9D4U - chains F and G of the 11 polymer chains in the assembly; structure by electron microscopy, 3.55 A resolution.

Chain F:
Protein: Proteasome subunit alpha type-6
Source organism: Saccharomyces cerevisiae
UniProtKB: P40302 (PSA6_YEAST); numbering as in UniProt (aligned over 1-234)
Chain sequence (234 residues; row label = number of the first residue in the row):
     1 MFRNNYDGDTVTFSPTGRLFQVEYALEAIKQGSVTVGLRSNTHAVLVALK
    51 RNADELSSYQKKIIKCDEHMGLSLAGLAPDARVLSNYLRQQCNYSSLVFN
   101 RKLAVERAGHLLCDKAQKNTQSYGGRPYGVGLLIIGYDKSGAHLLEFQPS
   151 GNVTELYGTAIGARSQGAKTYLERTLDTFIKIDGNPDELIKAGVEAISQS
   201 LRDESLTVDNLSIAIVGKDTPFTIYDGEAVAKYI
Disordered / not traced: 1-6
Curated features (UniProtKB/Swiss-Prot):
  - modified residue: S14 (Phosphoserine)
  - cross-link: K191 (Glycyl lysine isopeptide (Lys-Gly) (interchain with G-Cter in ubiquitin))

Chain G:
Protein: Probable proteasome subunit alpha type-7
Source organism: Saccharomyces cerevisiae
UniProtKB: P21242 (PSA7_YEAST); residue numbers follow UniProt; this construct covers 1-288
Chain sequence (288 residues; numbered 1 to 288; the number before each row is that of its first residue):
     1 MTSIGTGYDLSNSVFSPDGRNFQVEYAVKAVENGTTSIGIKCNDGVVFAV
    51 EKLITSKLLVPQKNVKIQVVDRHIGCVYSGLIPDGRHLVNRGREEAASFK
   101 KLYKTPIPIPAFADRLGQYVQAHTLYNSVRPFGVSTIFGGVDKNGAHLYM
   151 LEPSGSYWGYKGAATGKGRQSAKAELEKLVDHHPEGLSAREAVKQAAKII
   201 YLAHEDNKEKDFELEISWCSLSETNGLHKFVKGDLLQEAIDFAQKEINGD
   251 DDEDEDDSDNVMSSDDENAPVATNANATTDQEGDIHLE
Disordered / not traced: 1-5, 251-288
Curated features (UniProtKB/Swiss-Prot):
  - modified residue: T2 (N-acetylthreonine)

Chain F / chain G interface:
Contacting residue pairs (38; chain F residue first):
  V11(F) - R130(G)
  T12(F) - L10(G)  hydrogen bond (side chain-backbone)
  T12(F) - Q23(G)
  F13(F) - Q23(G)  hydrogen bond (backbone-side chain)
  F13(F) - Y26(G)
  F13(F) - A27(G)  hydrophobic
  F13(F) - R130(G)
  F13(F) - P131(G)
  S14(F) - Y26(G)
  P15(F) - Y26(G)  hydrophobic
  P15(F) - K29(G)
  G17(F) - Y26(G)
  G17(F) - K29(G)
  G17(F) - A30(G)
  E106(F) - K63(G)  salt bridge
  D114(F) - H87(G)  salt bridge
  Q117(F) - D84(G)  hydrogen bond
  Q117(F) - R130(G)
  T120(F) - R130(G)  hydrogen bond (backbone-side chain)
  Q121(F) - V129(G)
  Q121(F) - R130(G)  hydrogen bond (backbone-backbone)
  Q121(F) - F132(G)
  S122(F) - S128(G)
  Y123(F) - S128(G)  hydrogen bond (backbone-backbone)
  S150(F) - L81(G)
  S150(F) - P83(G)
  G151(F) - P83(G)
  N152(F) - P83(G)
  E155(F) - V60(G)
  E155(F) - K63(G)
  L156(F) - L58(G)
  L156(F) - L59(G)  hydrophobic
  Y157(F) - L58(G)  hydrogen bond (backbone-backbone)
  Y157(F) - L59(G)
  Y157(F) - V60(G)  hydrophobic
  G158(F) - L58(G)
  E173(F) - K57(G)  salt bridge
  E173(F) - L58(G)
Also at the interface, not in a pair above, chain F (29 interface residues in all): D9, T16, L19, C113, K118, V153, K169, L172
Also at the interface, not in a pair above, chain G (24 interface residues in all): D9, R86, H123, G133

In short:
29 residues of chain F and 24 residues of chain G are in contact, with 7 hydrogen bonds and 3 salt bridges.
Polar pairs include E106(F)-K63(G), D114(F)-H87(G) and E173(F)-K57(G).
Here chain F is Proteasome subunit alpha type-6 and chain G is Probable proteasome subunit alpha type-7, both
from Saccharomyces cerevisiae. Entry 9D4U (Core particle assembly intermediate Capless 13S purified from
Saccharomyces cerevisiae) was determined by electron microscopy.
